Entry 1P3G (X-ray diffraction, 2.70 A resolution); this record covers chains I and G of the 10 polymer chains in the assembly.

== Chain I ==
Molecule: Palindromic 146bp Human Alpha-Satellite DNA fragment
Source organism: Homo sapiens
Sequence (146 nucleotides; numbered 1 to 146; the number before each row is that of its first residue):
     1 ATCAATATCC ACCTGCAGAT TCTACCAAAA GTGTATTTGG AAACTGCTCC ATCAAAAGGC
    61 ATGTTCAGCG GAATTCCGCT GAACATGCCT TTTGATGGAG CAGTTTCCAA ATACACTTTT
   121 GGTAGAATCT GCAGGTGGAT ATTGAT

== Chain G ==
Protein: Histone H2A
Source organism: Xenopus laevis
UniProt: Q7ZT66 (Q7ZT66_9ZZZZ); residues 1001-1129 here correspond to UniProt positions 2-130 (UniProt number = residue number - 999)
Chain sequence (129 residues; each row starts with the number of its first residue):
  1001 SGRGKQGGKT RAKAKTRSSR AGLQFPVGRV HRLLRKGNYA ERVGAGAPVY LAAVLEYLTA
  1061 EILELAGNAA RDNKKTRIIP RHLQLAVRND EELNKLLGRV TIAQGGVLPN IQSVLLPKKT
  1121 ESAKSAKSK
Disordered / not traced: 1001-1011, 1120-1129
Differences from the reference sequence: conflict Ala-1014 (Ser15 in Q7ZT66), Gly-1067 (Trp68 in Q7ZT66), Asn-1068 (Glu69 in Q7ZT66), 21 further conflict positions vs the reference (Q7ZT66) not listed

== How chain I and chain G interact ==
Contacting residue pairs (15):
  DA111(I) / Arg-1042(G)  hydrogen bond to the sugar
  DA111(I) / Gly-1044(G)  phosphate contact
  DA111(I) / Ala-1045(G)  hydrogen bond to the phosphate
  DT112(I) / Arg-1035(G)  salt bridge to the phosphate
  DT112(I) / Arg-1042(G)  phosphate contact
  DT112(I) / Val-1043(G)  hydrogen bond to the phosphate
  DT119(I) / Ala-1012(G)  phosphate contact
  DG121(I) / Arg-1029(G)  hydrogen bond to the phosphate
  DG122(I) / Arg-1029(G)  salt bridge to the phosphate
  DG131(I) / Thr-1076(G)  hydrogen bond to the phosphate
  DG131(I) / Arg-1077(G)  hydrogen bond to the sugar
  DC132(I) / Lys-1075(G)  phosphate contact
  DC132(I) / Thr-1076(G)  hydrogen bond to the phosphate
  DC132(I) / Arg-1077(G)  hydrogen bond to the phosphate
  DA133(I) / Lys-1075(G)  salt bridge to the phosphate
Interface residues without a listed pair, chain G (12 interface residues in all): Glu-1041, Lys-1074

== In short ==
Chain I and chain G form an interface of 8 and 12 residues respectively; the contacts include 8 hydrogen bonds
and 3 salt bridges. Polar pairs include DA111(I)/Arg-1042(G), DG131(I)/Arg-1077(G) and DA111(I)/Ala-1045(G).
Here chain I is Palindromic 146bp Human Alpha-Satellite DNA fragment (Homo sapiens) and chain G is Histone H2A
(Xenopus laevis). Entry 1P3G (Crystallographic Studies of Nucleosome Core Particles containing Histone 'Sin'
Mutants) was determined by X-ray diffraction, deposited together with 1P34, 1P3A, 1P3B, 1P3F, 1P3I, 1P3K and 4
further entries.
